5J50 - chains A and C of the 4 polymer chains in the assembly; structure by X-ray diffraction, 2.05 A resolution.

== Chain A (and C) ==
Name: Agglutinin alpha chain
Organism: Artocarpus integer
Notes: chain C of this document is another copy of the same molecule, construct and numbering; everything in this record applies to it too
Reference sequence: P18670 (LECA_ARTIN); residues 1-133 here = UniProt positions 1-133
Chain sequence (133 residues; numbered 1 to 133; the number before each row is that of its first residue):
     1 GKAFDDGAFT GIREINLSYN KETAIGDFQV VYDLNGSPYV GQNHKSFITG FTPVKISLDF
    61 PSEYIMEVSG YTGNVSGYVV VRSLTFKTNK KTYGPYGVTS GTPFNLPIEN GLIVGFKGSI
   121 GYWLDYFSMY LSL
Small-molecule neighbours: 2-acetamido-2-deoxy-alpha-D-galactopyranose / beta-D-galactopyranose / P-nitrophenol: Gly1, Phe47, Ser76, Tyr78, Val79, Val80, Gly121, Tyr122, Trp123, Asp125
Curated features (UniProtKB/Swiss-Prot):
  - region: Val68 to Asn89 (IgA-binding)
  - glycosylation (N-linked (GlcNAc...) asparagine): Asn43, Asn74
  - natural variant: Lys45 (K45L; K45T), Met66 (M66D; M66V)

== Chain A / chain C interface ==
Contacting residue pairs (6; chain A residue first):
  Pro103(A) with Pro103(C)
  Leu106(A) with Leu106(C), hydrophobic
  Glu109(A) with Lys117(C), salt bridge; Ser128(C), hydrogen bond
  Lys117(A) with Glu109(C), salt bridge
  Ser128(A) with Glu109(C), hydrogen bond
Other interface residues (no listed pair), chain A (8 interface residues in all): Thr102, Phe104, Asn105
Other interface residues (no listed pair), chain C (8 interface residues in all): Thr102, Phe104, Asn105

== Overview ==
Chain A and chain C each contribute 8 residues to their interface, with 2 hydrogen bonds and 2 salt bridges.
Polar contacts include Glu109(A)-Lys117(C) and Glu109(A)-Ser128(C). Chain A binds
2-acetamido-2-deoxy-alpha-D-galactopyranose / beta-D-galactopyranose / P-nitrophenol.
Both chains are Agglutinin alpha chain (Artocarpus integer). Entry 5J50 (Structure of tetrameric jacalin
complexed with Gal beta-(1,3) GalNAc-alpha-OPNP) was determined by X-ray diffraction.
